Entry 6N16 (X-ray diffraction, 2.30 A resolution); this record covers chains A and B of the 3 polymer chains in the assembly.

# Chain A
Name: antibody 0PV-b.01 Fab heavy chain
From: Macaca mulatta
Notes: antibody fragment or engineered binder
Chain sequence (223 residues; row label = number of the first residue in the row; a row labelled like 31A-31B holds insertion residues (31A, then the next letters in order)):
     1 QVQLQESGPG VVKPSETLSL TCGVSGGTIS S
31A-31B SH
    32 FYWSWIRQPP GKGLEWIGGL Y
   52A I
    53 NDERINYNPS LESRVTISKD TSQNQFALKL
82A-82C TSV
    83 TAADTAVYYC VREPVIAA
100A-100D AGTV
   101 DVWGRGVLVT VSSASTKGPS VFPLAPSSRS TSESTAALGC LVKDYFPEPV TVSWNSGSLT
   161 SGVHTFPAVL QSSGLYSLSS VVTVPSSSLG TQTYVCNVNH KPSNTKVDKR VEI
Disordered / not traced: 128-133
Cystine bridges: Cys22-Cys92, Cys140-Cys196

# Chain B
Name: antibody 0PV-b.01 Fab light chain
From: Macaca mulatta
Notes: antibody fragment or engineered binder
Chain sequence (217 residues; row label = number of the first residue in the row; a row labelled like 30A-30E holds insertion residues (30A, then the next letters in order)):
     1 DIVMTQTPLS LSVTPGEPAS ISCRSSQSLL
30A-30E HSNGH
    31 TYVHWYLQKA GQSPQLLIYE VSNRASGVPD RFSGSGSGTD FTLKISRVEA EDVGVYYCEQ
    91 TLQIPFTFGG GTKVEIKRTV AAPSVFIFPP SEDQVKSGTV SVVCLLNNFY PREASVKWKV
   151 DGALKTGNSQ ESVTEQDSKD NTYSLSSTLT LSSTEYQSHK VYACEVTHQG LSSPVTKSFN
   211 RG
Cystine bridges: Cys23-Cys88, Cys134-Cys194

# How chain A and chain B interact
Contacting residue pairs - 58 pairs, chain A then chain B:
  Tyr33(A) with Ile94(B); Phe96(B), hydrophobic
  Gln39(A) with Gln38(B), hydrogen bond; Tyr87(B), hydrogen bond
  Gly44(A) with Tyr87(B)
  Leu45(A) with Pro44(B), hydrophobic; Tyr87(B), hydrophobic; Phe98(B)
  Trp47(A) with Ile94(B), hydrophobic; Pro95(B), hydrophobic; Phe96(B)
  Asn58(A) with Ile94(B)
  Tyr59(A) with Ile94(B)
  Asn60(A) with Pro95(B)
  Pro61(A) with Pro95(B)
  Tyr91(A) with Gln38(B), hydrogen bond; Gln42(B); Ser43(B); Pro44(B)
  Thr100C(A) with Tyr49(B); Ala55(B); Ser56(B), hydrogen bond (backbone-backbone)
  Val100D(A) with Ser56(B)
  Asp101(A) with Tyr36(B); Leu46(B)
  Trp103(A) with Tyr36(B), hydrophobic; Ser43(B); Pro44(B), hydrophobic
  Gly104(A) with Ser43(B)
  Phe122(A) with Asp123(B); Gln124(B)
  Leu124(A) with Phe118(B)
  Ala125(A) with Phe118(B); Pro119(B)
  Pro126(A) with Phe118(B)
  Ser127(A) with Pro119(B)
  Ala137(A) with Phe116(B), hydrophobic; Phe118(B)
  Leu141(A) with Gln124(B); Ser131(B)
  Ser161(A) with Lys169(B)
  Gly162(A) with Lys169(B)
  His164(A) with Asn137(B), hydrogen bond; Asn138(B); Asp167(B), salt bridge; Ser174(B), hydrogen bond
  Phe166(A) with Leu135(B), hydrophobic; Ser162(B); Thr164(B); Ser174(B); Leu175(B); Ser176(B)
  Pro167(A) with Ser162(B), hydrogen bond (backbone-side chain); Val163(B)
  Val169(A) with Gln160(B)
  Gln171(A) with Gln160(B), hydrogen bond
  Val181(A) with Leu135(B), hydrophobic
  Thr183(A) with Asn137(B)
Interface residues without a listed pair, chain A (41 interface residues in all): Ile37, Glu95, Ala99, Arg105, Pro123, Thr135, Lys143, Thr160, Thr165, Ser179
Interface residues without a listed pair, chain B (38 interface residues in all): Ile117, Ser121, Ser127, Val133, Glu161, Thr180

# Overview
Chain A and chain B form an interface of 41 and 38 residues respectively, with 8 hydrogen bonds and 1 salt
bridge. Polar pairs include His164(A)-Asp167(B), Gln39(A)-Gln38(B) and Gln39(A)-Tyr87(B).
Here chain A is antibody 0PV-b.01 Fab heavy chain and chain B is antibody 0PV-b.01 Fab light chain, both from
Macaca mulatta. Entry 6N16 (Vaccine-elicited NHP FP-targeting neutralizing antibody 0PV-b.01 in complex with
HIV fusion peptide (residue 512-519)) was determined by X-ray diffraction together with 6MPH, 6MQC, 6MQE,
6MQM, 6MQR, 6N1V and 4 further entries from the same study.
